PDB entry 2Q3Z | X-ray diffraction, 2.00 A resolution | chains A and X

# Chain A
Molecule: Transglutaminase 2
From: Homo sapiens
Notes: EC 2.3.2.13
UniProt: P21980 (TGM2_HUMAN); numbering as in UniProt (aligned over 1-687)
Sequence (687 residues; row label = number of the first residue in the row):
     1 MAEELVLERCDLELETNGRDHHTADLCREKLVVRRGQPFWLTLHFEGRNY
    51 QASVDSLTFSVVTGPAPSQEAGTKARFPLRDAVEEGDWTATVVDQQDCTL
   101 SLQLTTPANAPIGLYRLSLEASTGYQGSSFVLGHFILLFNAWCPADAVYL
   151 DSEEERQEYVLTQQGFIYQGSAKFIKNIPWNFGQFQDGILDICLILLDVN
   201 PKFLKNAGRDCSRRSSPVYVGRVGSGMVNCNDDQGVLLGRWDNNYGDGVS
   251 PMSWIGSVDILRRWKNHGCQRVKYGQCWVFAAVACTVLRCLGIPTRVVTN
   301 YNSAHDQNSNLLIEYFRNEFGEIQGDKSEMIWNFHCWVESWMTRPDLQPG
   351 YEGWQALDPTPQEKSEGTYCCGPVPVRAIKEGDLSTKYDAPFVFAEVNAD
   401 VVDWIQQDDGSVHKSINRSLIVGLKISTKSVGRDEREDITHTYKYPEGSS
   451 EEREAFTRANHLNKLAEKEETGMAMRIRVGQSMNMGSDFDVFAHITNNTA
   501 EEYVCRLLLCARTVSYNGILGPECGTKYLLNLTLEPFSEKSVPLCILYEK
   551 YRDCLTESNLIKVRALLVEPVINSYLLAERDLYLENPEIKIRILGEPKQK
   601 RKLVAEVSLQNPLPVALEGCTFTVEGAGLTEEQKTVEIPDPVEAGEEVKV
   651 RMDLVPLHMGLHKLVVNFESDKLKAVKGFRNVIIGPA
Unresolved in the structure: 307-308, 319-327, 407-413, 462-471, 684-687
Construct notes: conflict Q51 (Glu in P21980), Q186 (Glu in P21980), G224 (Val in P21980), T533 (Asn in P21980), V655 (Leu in P21980)
Disulfides: C370-C371
UniProt features mapped onto this chain:
  - active site: C277, H335, D358
  - binding site (Ca(2+)): N398, D400, E437, E447, E452, E539
  - binding site (GTP): R476 to M483, R580 to Y583
  - site: Y516 (Important for catalytic activity)
  - modified residue: A2 (N-acetylalanine), S60 (Phosphoserine), K468 (N6-acetyllysine)
  - cross-link: Q633 (Isoglutamyl lysine isopeptide (Gln-Lys) (interchain with K-?))
  - natural variant: M330 (M330R: In patients with early-onset diabetes type 2; uncertain significance), I331 (I331N: In patients with early-onset diabetes type 2; uncertain significance), G660 (G660V: In a colorectal cancer sample)
  - mutagenesis: S171 (S171E: Abolishes GTP-binding and transglutaminase activities. Does not have cytotoxic activity when overexpressed), W180 (W180F: Abolished isopeptidase activity and reduced transamidase activity; W180L: Abolished isopeptidase and transamidase activities), C230 (C230A: Does not affect the protein-glutamine deamidase activity), W241 (W241F/L: Abolished isopeptidase and transamidase activities), C277 (C277S: Abolished protein-glutamine gamma-glutamyltransferase activity without affecting alpha-1 adrenergic receptor signaling. Abolished isopeptidase activity; C277V: Dominant negative mutant ...), W278 (W278F: In TG2-T; strongly reduced isopeptidase activity without affecting the transamidase activity; W278L: Abolished isopeptidase and transamidase activities), W332 (W332F: In TG2-I; strongly reduced transamidase activity without affecting the isopeptidase activity; W332L: Abolished isopeptidase and transamidase activities), F334 (F334L: Abolished isopeptidase and transamidase activities), W337 (W337F: Reduced isopeptidase and transamidase activities; W337L: Abolished isopeptidase and transamidase activities), C370 (C370A: Impaired substrate recognition for the protein-glutamine deamidase activity), C371 (C371A: Impaired substrate recognition for the protein-glutamine deamidase activity), E437 (E437R: Impaired Ca(2+)-binding leading to reduced transglutaminase activity), 3 further mutagenesis entries in UniProt
What the authors report for this chain:
  - conformationally variable residues (domain motion): L312 to R317, C370, C371, Y516
  - catalytic residues: W241, C277, W332, T360
  - binding site for Polypeptide (chain X): W241, C277, A304, I313, F316, I331, L420
  - mutagenesis - W241A, W332A: abolished catalytic activity
  - mutagenesis - T360A, T360W: decreased catalytic activity

# Chain X
Molecule: Polypeptide
Sequence (7 residues; numbered 1 to 7; the number before each row is that of its first residue):
     1 XPXLPFX
Modified positions: ACE (acetyl group) at position 1; ONL (5-oxo-L-norleucine) at position 3; NH2 (amino group) at position 7

# Interface between chain A and chain X
Contacting residue pairs (27; chain A residue first):
  Q169(A) with ACE_1(X)
  W241(A) with ONL_3(X)
  M252(A) with ACE_1(X); P2(X), hydrophobic
  Q276(A) with P2(X); ONL_3(X), hydrogen bond (side chain-backbone)
  C277(A) with ONL_3(X), covalent bond
  N302(A) with F6(X)
  S303(A) with F6(X)
  A304(A) with F6(X), hydrophobic; NH2_7(X)
  I313(A) with F6(X), hydrophobic
  F316(A) with F6(X), hydrophobic
  I331(A) with P5(X); F6(X), hydrogen bond (backbone-backbone)
  W332(A) with L4(X); F6(X)
  N333(A) with P2(X); ONL_3(X); L4(X), hydrogen bond (backbone-backbone); P5(X); F6(X)
  F334(A) with P2(X); ONL_3(X)
  H335(A) with ONL_3(X)
  S419(A) with F6(X)
  L420(A) with F6(X), hydrophobic
Also at the interface, not in a pair above, chain A (21 interface residues in all): K176, W278, M330, C336

# Summary
Chain A and chain X form an interface of 21 and 7 residues respectively; the contacts include 1 covalent bond
and 3 hydrogen bonds. Among the polar pairs are Q276(A)-ONL_3(X), I331(A)-F6(X) and N333(A)-L4(X). The paper
reports catalytic residues W241(A), C277(A) and W332(A) among others; W241A and W332A of chain A abolish
catalytic activity; 4 substitutions were tested in all.
Chain A is Transglutaminase 2 (Homo sapiens) and chain X is Polypeptide; the structure, Transglutaminase 2
undergoes large conformational change upon activation, was determined by X-ray diffraction.
